PDB entry 5E3M | X-ray diffraction, 2.89 A resolution | chains A and D of the 4 polymer chains in the assembly

== Chain A ==
Molecule: DNA-binding protein Fis
From: Escherichia coli
UniProtKB: P0A6R3 (FIS_ECOLI); residue numbers follow UniProt; this construct covers 1-98
Chain sequence (98 residues; each row starts with the number of its first residue):
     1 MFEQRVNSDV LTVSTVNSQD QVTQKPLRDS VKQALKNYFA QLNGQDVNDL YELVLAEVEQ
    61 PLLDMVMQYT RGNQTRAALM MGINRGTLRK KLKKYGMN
Disordered / not traced: 1-7
UniProt features mapped onto this chain:
  - DNA-binding region: Gln74 to Lys93 (H-T-H motif)
  - region: Asn17 to Gly44 (Required for the stimulation of HIN-mediated recombination)
Reported in the primary citation:
  - binding site for the 27-nt DNA strand: Arg85
  - mutagenesis - N73A (140-fold): decreased binding to F1
  - mutagenesis - R71A, T75A: unchanged binding to F1
  - mutagenesis - R71A: decreased binding to F27
  - mutagenesis - R71A: decreased binding to F28
  - mutagenesis - R71A: decreased binding to F1+/-8G

== Chain D ==
Molecule: 27-nt DNA strand
Sequence (27 nucleotides; row label = number of the first residue in the row):
     1 AAATTAGCTC GAGATTCAAA CTAATTT

== Chain A / chain D interface ==
Residue-residue contacts (13; chain A residue first):
  Gly72(A) with DA6(D), phosphate contact
  Asn73(A) with DT5(D), phosphate contact; DA6(D), phosphate contact
  Gln74(A) with DA6(D), hydrogen bond to the phosphate; DG7(D), phosphate contact
  Thr75(A) with DT5(D), sugar contact; DA6(D), hydrogen bond to the phosphate
  Arg76(A) with DT5(D), salt bridge to the phosphate
  Arg85(A) with DA6(D), hydrogen bond to the base; DG7(D), hydrogen bond to the base; DC8(D), base contact
  Arg89(A) with DA6(D), sugar contact; DG7(D), salt bridge to the phosphate

== Overview ==
7 residues of chain A and 4 residues of chain D are in contact, with 4 hydrogen bonds and 2 salt bridges.
Among the polar pairs are Arg85(A)-DA6(D), Arg85(A)-DG7(D) and Gln74(A)-DA6(D). From the paper: a binding site
for the 27-nt DNA strand at Arg85(A); N73A of chain A reduces binding to F1; 3 substitutions were tested in
all.
Chain A is DNA-binding protein Fis (Escherichia coli) and chain D is a 27-nt DNA strand; the structure,
Crystal structure of Fis bound to 27bp DNA F35 (AAATTAGTTTGAATCTCGAGCTAATTT), was determined by X-ray
diffraction (same publication as 5DS9, 5E3L, 5DTD, 5E3N and 5E3O).
